Entry 8YH9 (electron microscopy, 3.35 A resolution); this record covers chains C and J of the 10 polymer chains in the assembly.

Chain C:
Molecule: 60-nt crRNA
From: Selenomonas sp
Sequence (60 nucleotides; row label = number of the first residue in the row):
     1 UUUAGAAGGAGAAGUCAUUUAAUAAGGCCACUGUUAAAAAGUGUACCGCC
    51 GGAUAGGCGG

Chain J:
Molecule: Cas8f fusion with HNH
From: Selenomonas sp
Amino-acid sequence (344 residues; row label = number of the first residue in the row):
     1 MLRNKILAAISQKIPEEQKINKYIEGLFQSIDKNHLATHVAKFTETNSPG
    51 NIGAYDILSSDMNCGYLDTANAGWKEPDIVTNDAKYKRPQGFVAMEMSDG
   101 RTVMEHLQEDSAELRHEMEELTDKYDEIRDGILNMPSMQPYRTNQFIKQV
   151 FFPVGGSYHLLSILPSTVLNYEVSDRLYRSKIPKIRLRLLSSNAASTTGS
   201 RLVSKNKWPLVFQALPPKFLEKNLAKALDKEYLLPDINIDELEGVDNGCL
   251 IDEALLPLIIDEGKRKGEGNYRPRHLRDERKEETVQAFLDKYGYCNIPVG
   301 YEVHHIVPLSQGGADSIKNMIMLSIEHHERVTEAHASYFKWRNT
Not modelled in the structure: 1-34, 77-140, 341-344

How chain C and chain J interact:
Pairs across the interface - 15 pairs, chain C then chain J:
  U1(C) - Phe151(J)  stacking on the base
  U1(C) - Tyr158(J)  base contact
  U2(C) - Val150(J)  phosphate contact
  U2(C) - Phe151(J)  hydrogen bond to the phosphate
  U3(C) - Thr44(J)  hydrogen bond to the base
  U3(C) - Lys148(J)  phosphate contact
  U3(C) - Val150(J)  phosphate contact
  U3(C) - Ile163(J)  base contact
  A4(C) - Ile147(J)  base contact
  A4(C) - Lys148(J)  salt bridge to the phosphate
  A4(C) - Gln149(J)  base contact
  G5(C) - Glu45(J)  base contact
  G5(C) - Lys148(J)  base contact
  A6(C) - Glu45(J)  hydrogen bond to the base
  A6(C) - Lys148(J)  base contact
Also at the interface, not in a pair above, chain C (8 interface residues in all): G41, G43
Also at the interface, not in a pair above, chain J (13 interface residues in all): Phe146, Leu164, Pro165, Glu329

Summary:
8 residues of chain C face 13 of chain J across their interface; the contacts include 3 hydrogen bonds, 1 salt
bridge and 1 aromatic stacking contact. Polar contacts include U3(C)-Thr44(J), A6(C)-Glu45(J) and
U2(C)-Phe151(J).
Here chain C is a 60-nt crRNA and chain J is Cas8f fusion with HNH, both from Selenomonas sp. Entry 8YH9 (Type
I-FHNH Cascade complex) was determined by electron microscopy together with 8YDB, 8YEO and 8YHA from the same
study.
